PDB entry 4H9N | X-ray diffraction, 1.95 A resolution | chains A and B of the 3 polymer chains in the assembly

[Chain A]
Protein: Histone H3.3
From: Homo sapiens
UniProt: P84243 (H33_HUMAN); residues 1-135 here correspond to UniProt positions 2-136 (UniProt number = residue number + 1)
Amino-acid sequence (135 residues; row label = number of the first residue in the row):
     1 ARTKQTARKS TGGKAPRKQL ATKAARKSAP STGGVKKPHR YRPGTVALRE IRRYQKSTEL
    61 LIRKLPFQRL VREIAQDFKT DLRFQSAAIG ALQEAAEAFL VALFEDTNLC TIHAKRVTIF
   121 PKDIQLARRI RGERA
Disordered / not traced: 1-36, 135
Sequence notes: engineered mutation Ala96 (Ser97 in P84243), Phe99 (Tyr100 in P84243), Ala102 (Gly103 in P84243), Thr111 (Ala112 in P84243), Phe120 (Met121 in P84243)
Swiss-Prot annotation at these positions:
  - site: Ser31 (Interaction with ZMYND11)
  - modified residue: Arg2 (Asymmetric dimethylarginine), Thr3 (Phosphothreonine), Lys4 (Allysine), Gln5 (5-glutamyl dopamine), Thr6 (Phosphothreonine), Arg8 (Citrulline), Lys9 (N6,N6,N6-trimethyllysine), Ser10 (ADP-ribosylserine), Thr11 (Phosphothreonine), Lys14 (N6-(2-hydroxyisobutyryl)lysine), Arg17 (Asymmetric dimethylarginine), Lys18 (N6-(2-hydroxyisobutyryl)lysine), Lys23 (N6-(2-hydroxyisobutyryl)lysine), Arg26 (Citrulline), Lys27 (N6,N6,N6-trimethyllysine), Ser28 (ADP-ribosylserine), Ser31 (Phosphoserine), Lys36 (N6,N6,N6-trimethyllysine), Lys37 (N6-methyllysine), Tyr41 (Phosphotyrosine) and 9 more in UniProt
  - lipidation: Lys18 (N6-decanoyllysine)

[Chain B]
Protein: Histone H4
From: Homo sapiens
UniProt: P62805 (H4_HUMAN); residues 1-102 here correspond to UniProt positions 2-103 (UniProt number = residue number + 1)
Amino-acid sequence (102 residues; each row starts with the number of its first residue):
     1 SGRGKGGKGL GKGGAKRHRK VLRDNIQGIT KPAIRRLARR GGVKRISGLI YEETRGVLKV
    61 FLENVIRDAV TYTEHAKRKT VTAMDVVYAL KRQGRTLYGF GG
Disordered / not traced: 1-19
Swiss-Prot annotation at these positions:
  - DNA-binding region: Lys16 to Lys20
  - modified residue: Ser1 (N-acetylserine), Arg3 (Asymmetric dimethylarginine), Lys5 (N6-(2-hydroxyisobutyryl)lysine), Lys8 (N6-(2-hydroxyisobutyryl)lysine), Lys12 (N6-(2-hydroxyisobutyryl)lysine), Lys16 (N6-(2-hydroxyisobutyryl)lysine), Lys20 (N6,N6,N6-trimethyllysine), Lys31 (N6-(2-hydroxyisobutyryl)lysine), Lys44 (N6-(2-hydroxyisobutyryl)lysine), Ser47 (Phosphoserine), Tyr51 (Phosphotyrosine), Lys59 (N6-(2-hydroxyisobutyryl)lysine), Lys77 (N6-(2-hydroxyisobutyryl)lysine), Lys79 (N6-(2-hydroxyisobutyryl)lysine), Thr80 (Phosphothreonine), Tyr88 (Phosphotyrosine), Lys91 (N6-(2-hydroxyisobutyryl)lysine)
  - cross-link (Glycyl lysine isopeptide (Lys-Gly)): Lys12 (interchain with G-Cter in SUMO2), Lys20 (interchain with G-Cter in SUMO2), Lys31 (interchain with G-Cter in SUMO2), Lys59 (interchain with G-Cter in SUMO2), Lys79 (interchain with G-Cter in SUMO2), Lys91 (interchain with G-Cter in SUMO2)

[Chain A / chain B interface]
Pairs across the interface - 86 pairs, chain A then chain B:
  Glu59(A) - Arg40(B)  hydrogen bond (backbone-side chain)
  Leu61(A) - Ala33(B)
  Leu61(A) - Arg36(B)
  Leu61(A) - Leu37(B)
  Leu61(A) - Arg40(B)
  Ile62(A) - Ile29(B)  hydrophobic
  Ile62(A) - Leu37(B)  hydrophobic
  Ile62(A) - Leu58(B)  hydrophobic
  Arg63(A) - Thr30(B)
  Pro66(A) - Gly28(B)
  Phe67(A) - Leu62(B)  hydrophobic
  Leu70(A) - Leu58(B)  hydrophobic
  Leu70(A) - Leu62(B)  hydrophobic
  Glu73(A) - Lys59(B)  salt bridge
  Ile74(A) - Lys59(B)
  Ile74(A) - Leu62(B)  hydrophobic
  Ile74(A) - Glu63(B)
  Ile74(A) - Ile66(B)  hydrophobic
  Phe78(A) - Ile66(B)  hydrophobic
  Phe78(A) - Arg67(B)
  Lys79(A) - Glu74(B)  salt bridge
  Asp81(A) - Lys79(B)
  Leu82(A) - Val70(B)  hydrophobic
  Leu82(A) - Lys79(B)
  Leu82(A) - Val81(B)  hydrophobic
  Arg83(A) - Lys79(B)  hydrogen bond (backbone-backbone)
  Arg83(A) - Thr80(B)
  Arg83(A) - Val81(B)  hydrogen bond (backbone-backbone)
  Phe84(A) - Val81(B)
  Gln85(A) - Thr80(B)
  Gln85(A) - Val81(B)  hydrogen bond (backbone-backbone)
  Gln85(A) - Thr82(B)
  Gln85(A) - Ala83(B)  hydrogen bond (side chain-backbone)
  Ala87(A) - Ala83(B)  hydrophobic
  Ala88(A) - Val81(B)
  Ala88(A) - Thr82(B)
  Ala88(A) - Ala83(B)
  Ala88(A) - Val86(B)  hydrophobic
  Ala91(A) - Val86(B)  hydrophobic
  Leu92(A) - Val65(B)  hydrophobic
  Leu92(A) - Val86(B)  hydrophobic
  Ala95(A) - Leu90(B)  hydrophobic
  Ala95(A) - Thr96(B)
  Ala96(A) - Leu58(B)  hydrophobic
  Ala96(A) - Phe61(B)  hydrophobic
  Ala96(A) - Leu62(B)  hydrophobic
  Glu97(A) - Leu37(B)
  Phe99(A) - Val57(B)  hydrophobic
  Phe99(A) - Phe61(B)  hydrophobic
  Phe99(A) - Thr96(B)
  Leu100(A) - Leu37(B)  hydrophobic
  Leu100(A) - Leu58(B)  hydrophobic
  Val101(A) - Leu37(B)  hydrophobic
  Val101(A) - Arg40(B)
  Val101(A) - Gly41(B)
  Ala102(A) - Arg95(B)
  Leu103(A) - Val57(B)  hydrophobic
  Phe104(A) - Ala38(B)  hydrophobic
  Phe104(A) - Gly41(B)
  Phe104(A) - Val43(B)
  Phe104(A) - Thr54(B)
  Glu105(A) - Gly41(B)
  Asp106(A) - Arg95(B)  salt bridge
  Asn108(A) - Gly41(B)  hydrogen bond (side chain-backbone)
  Asn108(A) - Gly42(B)
  Arg116(A) - Lys44(B)
  Arg116(A) - Arg45(B)  hydrogen bond (backbone-side chain)
  Val117(A) - Arg45(B)
  Thr118(A) - Arg45(B)  hydrogen bond
  Thr118(A) - Ile46(B)
  Thr118(A) - Ser47(B)
  Ile119(A) - Val43(B)  hydrophobic
  Ile119(A) - Arg45(B)  hydrogen bond (backbone-backbone)
  Ile119(A) - Ile46(B)
  Ile119(A) - Ser47(B)  hydrogen bond (backbone-backbone)
  Ile119(A) - Ile50(B)
  Phe120(A) - Ser47(B)
  Phe120(A) - Ile50(B)
  Pro121(A) - Ser47(B)
  Pro121(A) - Leu49(B)  hydrophobic
  Pro121(A) - Ile50(B)
  Pro121(A) - Glu53(B)
  Arg131(A) - Arg95(B)
  Gly132(A) - Arg95(B)
  Glu133(A) - Gly94(B)
  Glu133(A) - Arg95(B)  salt bridge
Interface residues without a listed pair, chain A (44 interface residues in all): Val71, Ala98, Ile124
Interface residues without a listed pair, chain B (41 interface residues in all): Gln93

[Summary]
Chain A and chain B form an interface of 44 and 41 residues respectively; the contacts include 10 hydrogen
bonds and 4 salt bridges. Polar contacts include Glu73(A)-Lys59(B), Lys79(A)-Glu74(B) and Asp106(A)-Arg95(B).
From UniProt: a DNA-binding region on chain B.
Chain A is Histone H3.3 and chain B is Histone H4, both from Homo sapiens; the structure, Complex structure 1
of DAXX/H3.3(sub5)/H4, was determined by X-ray diffraction.
